3J3Q - chains 1n and 1o of the 1356 polymer chains in the assembly; structure by electron microscopy.

== Chain 1n (and 1o) ==
Molecule: capsid protein
Source organism: Human immunodeficiency virus 1
Notes: chain 1o of this document is another copy of the same molecule, construct and numbering; everything in this record applies to it too
Reference sequence: Q79791 (Q79791_9HIV1); residues 1-231 here correspond to UniProt positions 133-363 (UniProt number = residue number + 132)
Amino-acid sequence (231 residues; numbered 1 to 231; the number before each row is that of its first residue):
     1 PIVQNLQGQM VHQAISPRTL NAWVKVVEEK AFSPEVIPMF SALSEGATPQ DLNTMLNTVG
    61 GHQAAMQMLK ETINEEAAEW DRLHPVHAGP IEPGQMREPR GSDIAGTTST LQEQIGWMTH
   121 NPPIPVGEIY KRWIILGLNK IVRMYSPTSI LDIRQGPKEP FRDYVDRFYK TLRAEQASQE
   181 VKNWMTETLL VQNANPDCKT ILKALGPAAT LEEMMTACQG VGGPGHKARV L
Differences from the reference sequence: engineered mutation Glu-92 (Ala224 in Q79791)
Disulfides: Cys-198/Cys-218

== Interface between chain 1n and chain 1o ==
Contacting residue pairs (57):
  Ile-2(1n) with Leu-6(1o)
  Gln-9(1n) with Gln-7(1o)
  Met-10(1n) with Leu-6(1o); Gln-7(1o)
  Val-11(1n) with Leu-6(1o)
  His-12(1n) with Leu-6(1o)
  Ala-14(1n) with Glu-45(1o)
  Ile-15(1n) with Ala-42(1o)
  Pro-17(1n) with Met-39(1o); Leu-43(1o)
  Glu-28(1n) with His-226(1o); Arg-229(1o)
  Glu-29(1n) with Gly-225(1o); His-226(1o)
  Lys-30(1n) with Pro-224(1o); Gly-225(1o)
  Ala-31(1n) with Pro-224(1o); Gly-225(1o)
  Phe-32(1n) with Pro-224(1o)
  Asp-51(1n) with Glu-45(1o)
  Thr-54(1n) with Pro-38(1o)
  Asn-57(1n) with Pro-38(1o); Arg-173(1o)
  Thr-58(1n) with Pro-38(1o)
  Gly-60(1n) with Lys-170(1o)
  His-62(1n) with Asp-166(1o); Pro-224(1o); Lys-227(1o)
  Gln-63(1n) with Asp-166(1o); Tyr-169(1o); Lys-170(1o)
  Ala-64(1n) with Asp-166(1o); Tyr-169(1o); Leu-211(1o)
  Ala-65(1n) with Met-215(1o)
  Gln-67(1n) with Leu-211(1o)
  Met-68(1n) with Leu-211(1o); Glu-212(1o); Met-215(1o)
  Glu-71(1n) with Leu-211(1o)
  Thr-110(1n) with Pro-125(1o); Glu-128(1o); Arg-132(1o)
  Leu-111(1n) with Glu-45(1o); Glu-128(1o)
  Gln-112(1n) with Gln-4(1o); Met-118(1o); Pro-123(1o); Pro-125(1o); Glu-128(1o)
  Thr-119(1n) with Leu-6(1o)
  Lys-140(1n) with Glu-212(1o)
  Met-144(1n) with Met-215(1o); Thr-216(1o)
  Tyr-145(1n) with Arg-162(1o); Met-215(1o); Gln-219(1o)
Also at the interface, not in a pair above, chain 1n (38 interface residues in all): Leu-20, Ser-33, Lys-70, Thr-72, Ser-109, Ile-141
Also at the interface, not in a pair above, chain 1o (30 interface residues in all): Val-3, Val-165

== In short ==
The interface between chain 1n and chain 1o involves 38 residues on one side and 30 on the other.
Both chains are capsid protein (Human immunodeficiency virus 1). Entry 3J3Q (Atomic-level structure of the
entire HIV-1 capsid) was determined by electron microscopy together with 3J4F, 3J34 and 3J3Y from the same
study.
